4UDA - chains A and B; structure by X-ray diffraction, 2.03 A resolution.

== Chain A ==
Name: Mineralocorticoid receptor
Organism: Homo sapiens
Notes: fragment: ligand binding domain, residues 735-984
UniProt: P08235 (MCR_HUMAN); residues 735-984 here = UniProt positions 735-984
Sequence (251 residues; each row starts with the number of its first residue):
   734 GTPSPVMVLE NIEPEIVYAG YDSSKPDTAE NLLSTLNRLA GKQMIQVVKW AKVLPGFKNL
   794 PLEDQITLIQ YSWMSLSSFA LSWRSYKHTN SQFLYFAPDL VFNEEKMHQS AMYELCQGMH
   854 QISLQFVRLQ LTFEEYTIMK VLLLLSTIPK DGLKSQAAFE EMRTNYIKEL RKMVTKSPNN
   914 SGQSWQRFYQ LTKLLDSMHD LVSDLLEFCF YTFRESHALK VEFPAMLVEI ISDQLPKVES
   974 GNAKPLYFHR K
Disordered / not traced: 734-737, 910-913, 984
Sequence notes: expression tag (734); engineered mutation Ser808 (Cys in P08235), Ser910 (Cys in P08235)
Swiss-Prot annotation at these positions:
  - region: Lys782 to Lys785 (Important for coactivator binding)
  - binding site (21-hydroxyprogesterone): Asn770, Gln776, Arg817, Thr945
  - binding site (aldosterone): Asn770, Gln776, Arg817, Thr945
  - binding site (progesterone): Asn770, Gln776, Arg817, Thr945
  - natural variant: Pro759 (P759S: In PHA1A), Leu769 (L769P: In PHA1A), Asn770 (N770K: In PHA1A), Gln776 (Q776R: In PHA1A), Ser805 (S805P: In PHA1A), Ser810 (S810L: In EOHSEP), Ser815 (S815R: In PHA1A), Ser818 (S818L: In PHA1A), Leu924 (L924P: In PHA1A), Glu972 (E972G: In PHA1A), Leu979 (L979P: In PHA1A)
  - mutagenesis: Ser767 (S767N: Loss of transcription transactivation; S767Q: Strong decrease of transcription transactivation), Asn770 (N770A/D/H/Q/S/T: Abolishes aldosterone binding and transcription transactivation), Gln776 (Q776A: Reduces aldosterone binding and transcription transactivation), Lys782 (K782E: Decreased coactivator binding), Lys785 (K785E: Loss of coactivator binding), Glu796 (E796R: Decreased coactivator binding), Ser810 (S810M: Alters receptor specificity), Arg817 (R817A: Reduces aldosterone binding and transcription transactivation), Cys849 (C849S: Strongly decreases affinity for aldosterone and transcription transactivation), Cys942 (C942S: Abolishes steroid binding and transcription transactivation), Thr945 (T945A: Decreases aldosterone-binding and cortisol-binding), Leu952 (L952A: Reduces transcription transactivation), 4 further mutagenesis entries in UniProt
Residues lining bound ligands: dexamethasone (DEX): Leu766, Leu769, Asn770, Leu772, Ala773, Gln776, Trp806, Met807, Ser810, Ser811, Leu814, Arg817, Phe829, Met845, Leu848, Met852, Leu938, Phe941, Cys942, Thr945, Val954, Phe956, Leu960
What the authors report for this chain:
  - contacts within the chain: Ser843-Met845 (hydrogen bond)
  - binding site for dexamethasone: Asn770, Gln776, Arg817 (from molecular simulation)
  - post-translational modification sites: Ser843 (citing earlier work)

== Chain B ==
Name: Nuclear receptor coactivator 1
Organism: Homo sapiens
Notes: EC 2.3.1.48
UniProt: Q15788 (NCOA1_HUMAN); residue numbers follow UniProt; this construct covers 1427-1441
Sequence (15 residues; each row starts with the number of its first residue):
  1427 PQAQQKSLLQ QLLTE
Disordered / not traced: 1427-1431
Swiss-Prot annotation at these positions:
  - motif: Leu1435 to Leu1439 (LXXLL motif 7)

== How chain A and chain B interact ==
Contacting residue pairs (21):
  Ile778(A) with Leu1438(B), hydrophobic
  Val781(A) with Leu1435(B), hydrophobic; Leu1438(B), hydrophobic; Leu1439(B), hydrophobic
  Lys785(A) with Leu1438(B); Leu1439(B); Glu1441(B), hydrogen bond (side chain-backbone)
  Leu795(A) with Leu1439(B), hydrophobic; Thr1440(B)
  Gln798(A) with Leu1439(B)
  Ile799(A) with Leu1435(B), hydrophobic; Gln1436(B); Leu1439(B), hydrophobic
  Ile802(A) with Leu1435(B), hydrophobic; Leu1439(B), hydrophobic
  Gln803(A) with Leu1435(B)
  Ala958(A) with Leu1434(B)
  Met959(A) with Leu1434(B), hydrophobic; Leu1438(B), hydrophobic
  Glu962(A) with Ser1433(B); Leu1434(B), hydrogen bond (side chain-backbone)
Interface residues without a listed pair, chain A (14 interface residues in all): Lys782, Phe790, Ile963

== Summary ==
14 residues of chain A and 8 residues of chain B are in contact, with 2 hydrogen bonds. Polar contacts include
Lys785(A)-Glu1441(B) and Glu962(A)-Leu1434(B). Bound to chain A: dexamethasone. From the paper: a binding site
for dexamethasone at Asn770(A), Gln776(A) and Arg817(A); a modification site at Ser843(A).
Here chain A is Mineralocorticoid receptor and chain B is Nuclear receptor coactivator 1, both from Homo
sapiens. Entry 4UDA (MR in complex with dexamethasone) was determined by X-ray diffraction (same publication
as 4UDB, 4UDC and 4UDD).
